Entry 6RGO (X-ray diffraction, 3.70 A resolution); this record covers chains B and D of the 4 polymer chains in the assembly.

[Chain B]
Protein: Autophagy-related protein 21
From: Kluyveromyces lactis (strain ATCC 8585 / CBS 2359 / DSM 70799 / NBRC 1267 / NRRL Y-1140 / WM37)
UniProtKB: Q6CLZ2 (ATG21_KLULA); residue numbers follow UniProt; this construct covers 1-392
Amino-acid sequence (392 residues; numbered 1 to 392; the number before each row is that of its first residue):
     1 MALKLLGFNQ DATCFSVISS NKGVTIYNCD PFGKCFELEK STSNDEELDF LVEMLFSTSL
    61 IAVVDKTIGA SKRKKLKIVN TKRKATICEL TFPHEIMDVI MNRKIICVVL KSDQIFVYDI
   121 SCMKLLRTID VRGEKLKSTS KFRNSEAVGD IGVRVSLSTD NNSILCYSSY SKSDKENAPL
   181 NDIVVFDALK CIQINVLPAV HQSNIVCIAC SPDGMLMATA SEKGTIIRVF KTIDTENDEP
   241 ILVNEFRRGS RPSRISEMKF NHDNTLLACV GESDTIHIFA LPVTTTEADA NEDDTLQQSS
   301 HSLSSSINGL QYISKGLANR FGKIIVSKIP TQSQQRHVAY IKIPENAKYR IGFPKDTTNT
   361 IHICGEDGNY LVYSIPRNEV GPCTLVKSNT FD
Not modelled in the structure: 136-150, 285-334
Swiss-Prot annotation at these positions:
  - motif: Phe246 to Ser250 (L/FRRG motif)

[Chain D]
Protein: Autophagy protein 16
From: Ashbya gossypii (strain ATCC 10895 / CBS 109.51 / FGSC 9923 / NRRL Y-1056)
UniProtKB: Q755K3 (ATG16_ASHGO); residues 70-124 here = UniProt positions 70-124
Amino-acid sequence (55 residues; row label = number of the first residue in the row):
    70 SKDAEKLNDE IISLNIENSL LQDKLTALQA EYDKLIQRWL AKAQSEADAM NQGLA
Not modelled in the structure: 105-124

[Interface between chain B and chain D]
Contacting residue pairs (19; chain B residue first):
  Asp11(B) with Lys75(D), salt bridge
  Ser57(B) with Glu79(D)
  Thr58(B) with Asp78(D); Glu79(D); Ser82(D)
  Ser59(B) with Glu79(D), hydrogen bond; Leu83(D)
  Leu60(B) with Ser82(D)
  Asn80(B) with Glu86(D)
  Lys82(B) with Glu79(D), salt bridge
  Arg83(B) with Glu86(D), salt bridge
  Ile87(B) with Leu89(D), hydrophobic; Leu90(D), hydrophobic
  Cys88(B) with Leu89(D), hydrophobic
  Arg103(B) with Asp78(D), salt bridge
  Ile120(B) with Ile85(D)
  Ser121(B) with Ser88(D)
  Met123(B) with Leu89(D), hydrophobic
  Lys355(B) with Glu74(D), salt bridge
Other interface residues (no listed pair), chain B (19 interface residues in all): Thr13, Leu55, Phe56, Cys122
Other interface residues (no listed pair), chain D (15 interface residues in all): Lys71, Ile81, Asp92, Lys93

[In short]
19 residues of chain B and 15 residues of chain D are in contact; the contacts include 1 hydrogen bond and 5
salt bridges. Polar pairs include Asp11(B)-Lys75(D), Lys82(B)-Glu79(D) and Arg83(B)-Glu86(D).
Chain B is Autophagy-related protein 21 (Kluyveromyces lactis (strain ATCC 8585 / CBS 2359 / DSM 70799 / NBRC
1267 / NRRL Y-1140 / WM37)) and chain D is Autophagy protein 16 (Ashbya gossypii (strain ATCC 10895 / CBS
109.51 / FGSC 9923 / NRRL Y-1056)); the structure, Complex of KlAtg21 with coiled-coil of AgAtg16, was
determined by X-ray diffraction.
